5NZB - chain A; structure by X-ray diffraction, 1.70 A resolution.

# Chain A
Name: Profilin-2
From: Betula pendula
UniProt: A4K9Z8 (PROF2_BETPN); numbering as in UniProt (aligned over 2-133)
Sequence (132 residues; each row starts with the number of its first residue):
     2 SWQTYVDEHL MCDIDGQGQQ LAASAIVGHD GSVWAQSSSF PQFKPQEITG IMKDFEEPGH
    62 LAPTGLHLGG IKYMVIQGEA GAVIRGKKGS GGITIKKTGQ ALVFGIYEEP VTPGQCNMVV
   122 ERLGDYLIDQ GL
UniProt features mapped onto this chain:
  - motif: Ala83 to Thr99 (Involved in PIP2 interaction)
  - modified residue: Thr113 (Phosphothreonine)
Disulfides: Cys13-Cys117

# Summary
Chain A is Profilin-2 (Betula pendula); the structure, A disulfide switch determines proteolytic resistance in
the birch pollen allergen Bet v 2, was determined by X-ray diffraction, deposited together with 5NZC.
